8PR4 - chains U and Y of the 6 polymer chains in the assembly; structure by electron microscopy, 3.50 A resolution.

# Chain U
Molecule: Dynactin 6
Organism: Sus scrofa
UniProtKB: D0G6S1 (D0G6S1_PIG); numbering as in UniProt (aligned over 1-190)
Chain sequence (190 residues; row label = number of the first residue in the row):
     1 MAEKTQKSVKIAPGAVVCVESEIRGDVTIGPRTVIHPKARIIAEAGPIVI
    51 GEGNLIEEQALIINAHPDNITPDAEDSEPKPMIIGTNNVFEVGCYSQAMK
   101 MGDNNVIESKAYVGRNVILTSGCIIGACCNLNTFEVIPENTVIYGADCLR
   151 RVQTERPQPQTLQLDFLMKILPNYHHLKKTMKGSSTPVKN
Unresolved in the structure: 1-7, 71-76, 183-190
UniProt features mapped onto this chain:
  - modified residue: Thr-186 (Phosphothreonine)

# Chain Y
Molecule: Dynactin subunit 4
Organism: Sus scrofa
UniProtKB: A0A4X1TB62 (A0A4X1TB62_PIG); numbering as in UniProt (aligned over 1-467)
Chain sequence (467 residues; numbered 1 to 467; the number before each row is that of its first residue):
     1 MASLLQSERVLYLVQGEKKVRAPLSQLYFCRYCSELRSLECVSHEVDSHY
    51 CPSCLENMPSAEAKLKKNRCANCFDCPGCMHTLSTRATSISTQLPDDPAK
   101 TAVKKAYYLACGFCRWTSRDVGMADKSVASGGWQEPDHPHTQRMNKLIEY
   151 YQQLAQKEKVERDRKKLARRRNYMPLAFSQHTIHVVDKYGLGTRLQRPRA
   201 GTTITALAGLSLKEGEDQKEIKIEPAQAVDEVEPLPEDYYTRPVNLTEVT
   251 TLQQRLLQPDFQPICASQLYPRHKHLLIKRSLRCRQCEHNLSKPEFNPTS
   301 IKFKIQLVAVNYIPEVRIMSIPNLRYMKESQVLLTLTNPVENLTHVTLLE
   351 CEEGDPDDTNSTAKVSVPPTELVLAGKDAAAEYDELAEPQDFPDDPDVVA
   401 FRKANKVGVFIKVTPQREEGDVTVCFKLKHDFKNLAAPIRPVEEADPGAE
   451 VSWLTQHVELSLGPLLP
Unresolved in the structure: 1, 89-105, 171-218, 377-387, 436-447, 465-467
UniProt features mapped onto this chain:
  - modified residue: Ala-2 (N-acetylalanine), Thr-414 (Phosphothreonine)
  - cross-link: Lys-222 (Glycyl lysine isopeptide (Lys-Gly) (interchain with G-Cter in SUMO2))
Metal / ion sites: Zn2+ site 1: Cys-30, Cys-33, Cys-284, Cys-287; Zn2+ site 2: Cys-51, Cys-54, Cys-70, Cys-73; Zn2+ site 3: Cys-76, Cys-79, Cys-111, Cys-114

# Interface between chain U and chain Y
Pairs across the interface - 7 pairs, chain U then chain Y:
  Glu-108(U) / Arg-115(Y)  salt bridge
  Ile-124(U) / Arg-115(Y)
  Val-142(U) / Arg-115(Y)
  Tyr-144(U) / Cys-114(Y)  hydrophobic
  Gly-145(U) / Phe-113(Y)
  Arg-151(U) / Thr-247(Y)
  Glu-155(U) / Asp-120(Y)
Also at the interface, not in a pair above, chain U (8 interface residues in all): Thr-154
Also at the interface, not in a pair above, chain Y (6 interface residues in all): Thr-117

# Summary
8 residues of chain U and 6 residues of chain Y are in contact, with 1 salt bridge. Its one salt-bridged
contact is Glu-108(U)/Arg-115(Y). Cys-30(Y), Cys-33(Y), Cys-284(Y) and Cys-287(Y) coordinate Zn2+ site 1.
Cys-51(Y), Cys-54(Y), Cys-70(Y) and Cys-73(Y) form the Zn2+ site 2.
Chain U is Dynactin 6 and chain Y is Dynactin subunit 4, both from Sus scrofa; the structure, Dynactin pointed
end bound to JIP3, was determined by electron microscopy (same publication as 8PQW, 8PQY, 8PQZ, 8PR0, 8PR1,
8PR2 and 8PR3).
